Entry 8ERT (electron microscopy, 3.30 A resolution); this record covers chains B and D of the 21 polymer chains in the assembly.

# Chain B (and D)
Molecule: NACHT, LRR and PYD domains-containing protein 3
Source organism: Homo sapiens
Notes: chain D of this document is another copy of the same molecule, construct and numbering; everything in this record applies to it too
UniProtKB: Q96P20 (NLRP3_HUMAN); residues 1-95 here = UniProt positions 1-95
Amino-acid sequence (95 residues; numbered 1 to 95; the number before each row is that of its first residue):
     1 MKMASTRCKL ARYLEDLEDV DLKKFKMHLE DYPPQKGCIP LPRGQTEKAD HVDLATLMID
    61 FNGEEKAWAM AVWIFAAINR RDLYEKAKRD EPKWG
Swiss-Prot annotation at these positions:
  - modified residue: Ser5 (Phosphoserine), Tyr13 (Phosphotyrosine)
  - natural variant: Asp21 (D21H: In KEFH)
  - mutagenesis: Lys2 to Arg7 (Strongly decreased interaction with MAVS and localization to mitochondria), Ser5 (S5A: Decreased phosphorylation; increased activation of the NLRP3 inflammasome; S5D/E: Mimics phosphorylation state; decreased activation of the NLRP3 inflammasome), Arg7 to Arg12 (Abolished formation of the NLRP3 inflammasome), Arg7 (R7E: Impaired ability to homooligomerize into ordered polymers), Glu15 (E15R: Impaired ability to homooligomerize into ordered polymers. Complete loss of PYCARD/ASC filament nucleation), Leu22 to Lys23 (Loss of PYCARD/ASC-binding. No effect on GBP5-binding), Lys23 to Lys24 (Impaired ability to homooligomerize into ordered polymers. Complete loss of PYCARD/ASC filament nucleation), Lys23 (K23E: Complete loss of PYCARD/ASC filament nucleation; when associated with E-24), Lys24 (K24E: Complete loss of PYCARD/ASC filament nucleation; when associated with E-23), Met27 (M27E: Impaired ability to homooligomerize into ordered polymers. Complete loss of PYCARD/ASC filament nucleation), Asp31 (D31V: Impaired ability to homooligomerize into ordered polymers. Decreased PYCARD/ASC filament nucleation), Arg43 (R43E: Impaired ability to homooligomerize into ordered polymers; R43W: Complete loss of PYCARD/ASC filament nucleation. Decreased PYCARD/ASC filament nucleation), 9 further mutagenesis entries in UniProt

# Interface between chain B and chain D
Contacting residue pairs - 7 pairs, chain B then chain D:
  Lys24(B) - Gln45(D)
  Asn79(B) - Asp60(D)
  Asn79(B) - Phe61(D)
  Arg80(B) - Asp60(D)  salt bridge
  Arg81(B) - Asp60(D)  hydrogen bond (backbone-backbone)
  Arg81(B) - Phe61(D)
  Asp82(B) - Asp60(D)
Also at the interface, not in a pair above, chain D (5 interface residues in all): Asn62, Gly63

# Summary
The chain B/chain D interface involves 5 residues from each chain, with 1 hydrogen bond and 1 salt bridge.
Among the polar pairs are Arg80(B)-Asp60(D) and Arg81(B)-Asp60(D). From UniProt: 27 mutagenesis sites on chain
B.
Chain B and chain D are both NACHT, LRR and PYD domains-containing protein 3 (Homo sapiens); the structure,
NLRP3 PYD filament, was determined by electron microscopy.
